PDB entry 6LF6 | X-ray diffraction, 2.04 A resolution | chain A

# Chain A
Molecule: UDP-glycosyltransferase 708A6
Organism: Zea mays
Notes: EC 2.4.1.-
UniProtKB: A0A096SRM5 (708A6_MAIZE); numbering as in UniProt (aligned over 1-475)
Amino-acid sequence (476 residues; each row starts with the number of its first residue; numbering starts at 0):
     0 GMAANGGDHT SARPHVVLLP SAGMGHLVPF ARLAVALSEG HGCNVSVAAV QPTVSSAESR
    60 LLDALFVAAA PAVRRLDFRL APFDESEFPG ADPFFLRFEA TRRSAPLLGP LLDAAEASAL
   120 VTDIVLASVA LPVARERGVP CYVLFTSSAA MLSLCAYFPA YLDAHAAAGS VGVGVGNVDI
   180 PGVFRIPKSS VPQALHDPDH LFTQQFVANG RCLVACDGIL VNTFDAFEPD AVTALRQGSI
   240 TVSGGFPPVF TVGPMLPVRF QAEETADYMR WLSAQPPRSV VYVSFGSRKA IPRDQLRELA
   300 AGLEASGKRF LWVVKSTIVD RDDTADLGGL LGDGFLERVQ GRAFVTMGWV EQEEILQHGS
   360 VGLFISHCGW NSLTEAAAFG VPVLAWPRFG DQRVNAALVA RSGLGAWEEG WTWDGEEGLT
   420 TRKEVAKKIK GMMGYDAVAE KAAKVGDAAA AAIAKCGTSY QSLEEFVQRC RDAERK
Not modelled in the structure: 0-10, 169-171, 182, 472-475
Differences from the reference sequence: expression tag (0)
Curated features (UniProtKB/Swiss-Prot):
  - binding site (UDP-alpha-D-glucose): S286, W348, V349, H366 to E374, F388 to Q391
Ligand contacts: UDP (uridine-5'-diphosphate): M23, G24, V27, R31, S283, G285, S286, R287, V312, K314, W348, V349, E350, Q351, E352, H366, G368, W369, N370, S371, E374

# In short
Bound to chain A: UDP. From UniProt: 16 UDP-alpha-D-glucose-binding residues.
Chain A is UDP-glycosyltransferase 708A6 (Zea mays); the structure, Crystal structure of ZmCGTa in complex
with UDP, was determined by X-ray diffraction, deposited together with 6LG0 and 6LG1.
